2XQ0 - chain A; structure by X-ray diffraction, 1.96 A resolution.

Chain A:
Protein: Leukotriene A-4 hydrolase
From: Saccharomyces cerevisiae
Notes: EC 3.3.2.6
UniProtKB: Q10740 (LKHA4_YEAST); residues 40-671 here = UniProt positions 40-671
Amino-acid sequence (632 residues; numbered 40 to 671; the number before each row is that of its first residue):
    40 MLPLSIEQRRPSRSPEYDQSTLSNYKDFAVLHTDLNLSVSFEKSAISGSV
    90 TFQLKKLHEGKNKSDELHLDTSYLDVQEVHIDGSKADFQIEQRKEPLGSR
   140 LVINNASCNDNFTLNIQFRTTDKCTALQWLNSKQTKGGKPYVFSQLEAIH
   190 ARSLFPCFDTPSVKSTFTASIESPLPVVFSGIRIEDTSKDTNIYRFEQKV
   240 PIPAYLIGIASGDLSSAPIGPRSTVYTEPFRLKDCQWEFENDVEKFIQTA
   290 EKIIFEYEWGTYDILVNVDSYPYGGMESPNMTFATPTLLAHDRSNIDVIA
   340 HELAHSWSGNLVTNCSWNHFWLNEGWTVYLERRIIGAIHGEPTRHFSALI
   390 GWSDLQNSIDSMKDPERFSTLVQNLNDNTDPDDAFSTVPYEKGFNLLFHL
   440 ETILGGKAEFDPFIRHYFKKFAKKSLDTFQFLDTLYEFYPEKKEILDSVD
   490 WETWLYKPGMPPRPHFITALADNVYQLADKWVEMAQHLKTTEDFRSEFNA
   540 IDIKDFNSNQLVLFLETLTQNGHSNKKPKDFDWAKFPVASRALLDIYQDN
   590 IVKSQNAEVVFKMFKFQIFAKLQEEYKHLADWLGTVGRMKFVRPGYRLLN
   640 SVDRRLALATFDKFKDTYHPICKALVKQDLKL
Unresolved in the structure: 98-100, 226-229
Differences from the reference sequence: conflict Leu-328 (Ile in Q10740), Lys-670 (Gly in Q10740)
Bound ions: Zn2+: His-340, His-344, Glu-363 (together with bestatin)
Small-molecule neighbours: bestatin (BES; 2-(3-amino-2-hydroxy-4-phenyl-butyrylamino)-4-methyl-pentanoic acid): Gln-184, Glu-186, Ala-187, Tyr-312, Gly-313, Gly-314, Met-315, Glu-316, His-340, Glu-341, His-344, Phe-359, Glu-363, Phe-424, Tyr-429
UniProt features mapped onto this chain:
  - active site: Glu-341 (Proton acceptor), Tyr-429 (Proton donor)
  - binding site (substrate): Gln-184 to Glu-186, Pro-311 to Glu-316
  - binding site (Zn(2+)): His-340, His-344, Glu-363
  - mutagenesis: Tyr-244 (Y244F: Strongly reduces the substrate affinity), Glu-316 (E316A/Q/D: Abolishes the aminopeptidase activity), His-340 (H340Q: Abolishes the epoxide hydrolase and aminopeptidase activities), Glu-341 (E341Q: Abolishes aminopeptidase activity. No effect on the epoxide hydrolase activity), His-344 (H344Q: Abolishes the epoxide hydrolase and aminopeptidase activities), Glu-363 (E363Q: Abolishes the epoxide hydrolase activity), Phe-424 (F424Y: Increases the aminopeptidase activity and decreases the epoxide hydrolase activity), Tyr-429 (Y429F: Abolishes the aminopeptidase activity and decreases the epoxide hydrolase activity), Arg-627 (R627K/A: Abolishes the aminopeptidase activity)

Overview:
Chain A binds bestatin. His-340, His-344 and Glu-363 form the Zn2+ site. Curated annotation (UniProt) lists
active-site residues Glu-341 and Tyr-429, 9 substrate-binding residues, 3 Zn2+-binding residues and 9
mutagenesis sites.
Chain A is Leukotriene A-4 hydrolase (Saccharomyces cerevisiae); the structure, Structure of yeast LTA4
hydrolase in complex with Bestatin, was determined by X-ray diffraction (same publication as 2XPY and 2XPZ).
